2JKO - chain A; structure by X-ray diffraction, 1.65 A resolution.

== Chain A ==
Protein: Focal adhesion kinase 1
From: Gallus gallus
Notes: EC 2.7.10.2; fragment: kinase domain, residues 411-686
Reference sequence: Q00944 (FAK1_CHICK); residue numbers follow UniProt; this construct covers 411-686
Amino-acid sequence (276 residues; each row starts with the number of its first residue):
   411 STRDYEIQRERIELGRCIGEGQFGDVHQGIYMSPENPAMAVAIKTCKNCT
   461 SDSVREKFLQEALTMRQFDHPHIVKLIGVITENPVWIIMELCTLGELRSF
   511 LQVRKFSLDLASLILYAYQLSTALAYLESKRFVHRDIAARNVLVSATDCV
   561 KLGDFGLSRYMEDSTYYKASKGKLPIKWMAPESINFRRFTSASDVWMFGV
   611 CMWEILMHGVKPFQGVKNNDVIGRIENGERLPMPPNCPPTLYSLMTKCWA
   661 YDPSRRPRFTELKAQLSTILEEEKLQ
Not modelled in the structure: 411-414, 568-583
Disulfide bonds: Cys-456/Cys-459
Ligand contacts: BIJ (7-{[(2Z,5S)-5-chloro-2-{[2-methoxy-4-(4-methylpiperazin-1-yl)phenyl]imino}-2,5-dihydropyrimidin-4-yl]amino}-2-methyl-2,3-dihydro-1H-isoindol-1-one): Arg-426, Ile-428, Gly-429, Val-436, Gln-438, Ala-452, Met-499, Glu-500, Leu-501, Cys-502, Thr-503, Gly-505, Glu-506, Arg-550, Asn-551, Leu-553, Gly-563, Asp-564, Leu-567
Swiss-Prot annotation at these positions:
  - active site: Asp-546 (Proton acceptor)
  - binding site (ATP): Ile-428 to Gly-434, Lys-454, Glu-500 to Cys-502
  - modified residue (Phosphotyrosine): Tyr-576, Tyr-577
From the paper describing this entry:
  - binding site for BIJ: Ile-428, Ala-452, Cys-502, Gly-505, Leu-553
  - specificity-determining residues: Gly-563 (proposed by the authors, not directly observed)

== Summary ==
Bound to chain A: compound BIJ. UniProt lists active-site residue Asp-546 and 11 ATP-binding residues. From
the paper: a binding site for BIJ at Ile-428, Ala-452 and Cys-502 among others; the specificity determinant
Gly-563.
Chain A is Focal adhesion kinase 1 (Gallus gallus); the structure, Focal Adhesion Kinase catalytic domain in
complex with bis-anilino pyrimidine inhibitor, was determined by X-ray diffraction, deposited together with
2JKK, 2JKM and 2JKQ.
